Entry 7XSE (electron microscopy, 3.60 A resolution); this record covers chains T and c of the 33 polymer chains in the assembly.

[Chain T]
Molecule: 198-nt DNA strand
Sequence (198 nucleotides; each row starts with the number of its first residue; numbers below 1 keep their minus sign (DA-72 is residue -72)):
   -72 ATCAGAATCCCGGTGCCGAGGCCGCTCAATTGGTCGTAGACAGCTCTAGC
   -22 ACCGCTTAAACGCACGTACGCGCTGTCCCCCGCGTTTTAACCGCCAAGGG
    28 GATTACACCCAAGACACCAGGCACGAGACAGAAAAAAACAACGAAAACGG
    78 CCACCACCCAAACACACCAAACACAAGAGCTAATTGACTGACGTAAGC
Unresolved in the structure: 62-125

[Chain c]
Name: Histone H2A type 1-B/E
Source organism: Homo sapiens
UniProt: P04908 (H2A1B_HUMAN); residues 0-129 here correspond to UniProt positions 1-130 (UniProt number = residue number + 1)
Sequence (133 residues; row label = number of the first residue in the row; numbers below 1 keep their minus sign (Gly-3 is residue -3)):
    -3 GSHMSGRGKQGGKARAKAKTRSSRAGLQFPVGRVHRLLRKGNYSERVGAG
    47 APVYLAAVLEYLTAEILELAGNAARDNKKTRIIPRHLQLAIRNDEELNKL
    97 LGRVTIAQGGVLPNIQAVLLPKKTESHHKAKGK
Unresolved in the structure: -3 to 15, 119-129
Construct notes: expression tag (-3 to -1)
Swiss-Prot annotation at these positions:
  - modified residue: Ser1 (N-acetylserine), Arg3 (Citrulline), Lys5 (N6-(2-hydroxyisobutyryl)lysine), Lys9 (N6-(2-hydroxyisobutyryl)lysine), Lys13 (N6-(beta-hydroxybutyryl)lysine), Lys36 (N6-(2-hydroxyisobutyryl)lysine), Lys74 (N6-(2-hydroxyisobutyryl)lysine), Lys75 (N6-(2-hydroxyisobutyryl)lysine), Lys95 (N6-(2-hydroxyisobutyryl)lysine), Gln104 (N5-methylglutamine), Lys118 (N6-(2-hydroxyisobutyryl)lysine), Lys119 (N6-crotonyllysine), Thr120 (Phosphothreonine), Lys125 (N6-crotonyllysine)
  - cross-link (Glycyl lysine isopeptide (Lys-Gly)): Lys13 (interchain with G-Cter in ubiquitin), Lys15 (interchain with G-Cter in ubiquitin), Lys119 (interchain with G-Cter in ubiquitin)

[Interface between chain T and chain c]
Pairs across the interface (10; chain T residue first):
  DA-54(T) - Arg77(c)  sugar contact
  DA-44(T) - Gly28(c)  phosphate contact
  DA-44(T) - Arg29(c)  phosphate contact
  DA-44(T) - Arg32(c)  salt bridge to the phosphate
  DT-43(T) - Thr16(c)  phosphate contact
  DT-43(T) - Arg17(c)  salt bridge to the phosphate
  DT-43(T) - Gly28(c)  phosphate contact
  DT-42(T) - Arg20(c)  salt bridge to the phosphate
  DA-35(T) - Glu41(c)  sugar contact
  DA-35(T) - Arg42(c)  sugar contact
Other interface residues (no listed pair), chain T (6 interface residues in all): DA-45
Other interface residues (no listed pair), chain c (10 interface residues in all): Ser18

[In short]
Chain T and chain c form an interface of 6 and 10 residues respectively, with 3 salt bridges. Among the polar
pairs are DA-44(T)-Arg32(c), DT-43(T)-Arg17(c) and DT-42(T)-Arg20(c).
Chain T is a 198-nt DNA strand and chain c is Histone H2A type 1-B/E (Homo sapiens); the structure, RNA
polymerase II elongation complex transcribing a nucleosome (EC42), was determined by electron microscopy
together with 7XN7, 7XSX, 7XSZ, 7XT7, 7XTD and 7XTI from the same study.
